1FZB - chains C and G of the 8 polymer chains in the assembly; structure by X-ray diffraction, 2.90 A resolution.

# Chain C
Name: Fibrinogen
Organism: Homo sapiens
Notes: fragment: double fragment d
UniProt: P02679 (FIBG_HUMAN); aligned to UniProt positions 111-429 over residues 88-406 (the alignment contains insertions or deletions, so no single offset holds)
Chain sequence (319 residues; numbered 88 to 406; the number before each row is that of its first residue):
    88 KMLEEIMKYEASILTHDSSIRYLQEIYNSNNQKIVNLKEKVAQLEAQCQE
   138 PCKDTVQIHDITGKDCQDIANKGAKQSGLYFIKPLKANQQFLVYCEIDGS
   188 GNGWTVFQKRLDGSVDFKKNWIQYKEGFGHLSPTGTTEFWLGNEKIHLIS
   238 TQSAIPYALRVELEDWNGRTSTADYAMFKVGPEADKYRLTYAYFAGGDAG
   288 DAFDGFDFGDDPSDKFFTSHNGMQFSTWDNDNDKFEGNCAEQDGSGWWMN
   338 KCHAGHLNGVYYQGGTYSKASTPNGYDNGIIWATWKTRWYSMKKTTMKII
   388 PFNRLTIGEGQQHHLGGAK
Not modelled in the structure: 397-406
Construct notes: conflict Lys-88 (Ile114 in P02679)
Cystine bridges: Cys-153/Cys-182, Cys-326/Cys-339
Ion coordination: Ca2+: Asp-318, Asp-320, Phe-322

# Chain G
Name: Peptide ligand gprg
Chain sequence (4 residues; numbered 1 to 4; the number before each row is that of its first residue):
     1 GPRP

# Interface between chain C and chain G
Contacting residue pairs (16; chain C residue first):
  Asp-297(C) with Pro-2(G)
  Asp-301(C) with Pro-2(G)
  Thr-305(C) with Gly-1(G); Pro-2(G)
  Phe-322(C) with Arg-3(G)
  Gln-329(C) with Arg-3(G), hydrogen bond
  Asp-330(C) with Arg-3(G), salt bridge
  Lys-338(C) with Gly-1(G); Pro-2(G); Pro-4(G), hydrogen bond (side chain-backbone)
  Cys-339(C) with Gly-1(G); Arg-3(G), hydrogen bond
  His-340(C) with Gly-1(G), hydrogen bond (backbone-backbone)
  Tyr-363(C) with Arg-3(G)
  Asp-364(C) with Gly-1(G), hydrogen bond (side chain-backbone)
  Arg-375(C) with Pro-2(G)
Other interface residues (no listed pair), chain C (16 interface residues in all): Phe-295, Phe-304, Glu-323, Ile-368

# In short
Chain C and chain G form an interface of 16 and 4 residues respectively; the contacts include 5 hydrogen bonds
and 1 salt bridge. Polar pairs include Asp-330(C)/Arg-3(G), Gln-329(C)/Arg-3(G) and Lys-338(C)/Pro-4(G).
Asp-318(C), Asp-320(C) and Phe-322(C) coordinate Ca2+.
Chain C is Fibrinogen (Homo sapiens) and chain G is Peptide ligand gprg; the structure, Crystal structure of
crosslinked fragment D, was determined by X-ray diffraction (same publication as 1FZA).
